4OLM - chains A and B; structure by X-ray diffraction, 2.80 A resolution.

[Chain A]
Molecule: Androgen receptor
From: Homo sapiens
Notes: fragment: ligand binding doamin
Reference sequence: P10275 (ANDR_HUMAN); numbering as in UniProt (aligned over 670-919)
Sequence (250 residues; each row starts with the number of its first residue):
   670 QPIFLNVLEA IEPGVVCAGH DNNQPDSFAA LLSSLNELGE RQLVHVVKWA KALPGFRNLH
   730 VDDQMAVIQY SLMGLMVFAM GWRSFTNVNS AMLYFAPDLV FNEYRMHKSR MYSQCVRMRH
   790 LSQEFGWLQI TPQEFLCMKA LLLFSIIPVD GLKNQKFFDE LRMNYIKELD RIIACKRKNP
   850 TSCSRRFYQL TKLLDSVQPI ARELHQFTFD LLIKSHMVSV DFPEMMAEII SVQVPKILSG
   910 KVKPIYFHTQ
Unresolved in the structure: 670, 844-851, 919
Sequence notes: engineered mutation Leu741 (Trp in P10275), Ala760 (Arg in P10275)
Small-molecule neighbours: R-bicalutamide (198): Leu701, Leu704, Asn705, Leu707, Gly708, Gln711, Gln738, Leu741, Met742, Met745, Val746, Met749, Arg752, Phe764, Met787, Leu873, His874, Thr877, Phe891, Met895, Ile898, Ile899, Val903
UniProt features mapped onto this chain:
  - natural variant: Val685 (V685I: In AIS), Leu701 (L701M: In AIS), Ser703 (S703A: In AIS), Val716 (V716M: In prostate cancer), Arg752 (W752R: In AIS; this construct carries the variant), Phe813 (L813F: In AIS; this construct carries the variant), Ile842 (I842S: In PAIS), Arg855 (R855K: In PAIS), Leu881 (L881Q: In prostate cancer), Val887 (M887V: In AIS; this construct carries the variant), Ile899 (I899T: In AIS)
Reported in the primary citation:
  - mutagenesis - W741L: increased signaling in response to R-bicalutamide (citing earlier work)

[Chain B]
Molecule: co-regulator peptide
Sequence (12 residues; numbered 0 to 11; the number before each row is that of its first residue; numbering starts at 0):
     0 SDSAFSRYYT RS
Unresolved in the structure: 0, 9-11

[Chain A / chain B interface]
Contacting residue pairs (14; chain A residue first):
  Val713(A) - Tyr7(B)
  Val716(A) - Tyr7(B)  hydrophobic
  Lys720(A) - Tyr8(B)
  Phe725(A) - Tyr8(B)
  Val730(A) - Tyr8(B)  hydrophobic
  Gln733(A) - Tyr8(B)  hydrogen bond
  Met734(A) - Phe4(B)
  Met734(A) - Ser5(B)
  Met734(A) - Tyr8(B)  hydrophobic
  Ile737(A) - Tyr8(B)  hydrophobic
  Gln738(A) - Phe4(B)
  Glu897(A) - Ser2(B)  hydrogen bond
  Glu897(A) - Ala3(B)  hydrogen bond (side chain-backbone)
  Glu897(A) - Phe4(B)  hydrogen bond (side chain-backbone)
Also at the interface, not in a pair above, chain A (11 interface residues in all): Leu712

[In short]
The interface between chain A and chain B involves 11 residues on one side and 6 on the other, with 4 hydrogen
bonds. Polar pairs include Gln733(A)-Tyr8(B), Glu897(A)-Ser2(B) and Glu897(A)-Ala3(B). Ligands of chain A:
R-bicalutamide. The paper reports that W741L of chain A increases signaling in response to R-bicalutamide.
Here chain A is Androgen receptor (Homo sapiens) and chain B is co-regulator peptide. Entry 4OLM (Crystal
structure of W741L-AR-LBD bound with co-regulator peptide) was determined by X-ray diffraction (same
publication as 4OED, 4OEY, 4OEZ, 4OFR, 4OFU, 4OH5 and 10 further entries).
